Entry 7YTF (X-ray diffraction, 2.65 A resolution); this record covers chain A.

[Chain A]
Name: Ketosteroid isomerase-related protein
Source organism: Nostoc flagelliforme CCNUN1
UniProtKB: A0A2K8SVQ4 (A0A2K8SVQ4_9NOSO); residues 1-316 here = UniProt positions 1-316
Sequence (325 residues; numbered 1 to 325; the number before each row is that of its first residue):
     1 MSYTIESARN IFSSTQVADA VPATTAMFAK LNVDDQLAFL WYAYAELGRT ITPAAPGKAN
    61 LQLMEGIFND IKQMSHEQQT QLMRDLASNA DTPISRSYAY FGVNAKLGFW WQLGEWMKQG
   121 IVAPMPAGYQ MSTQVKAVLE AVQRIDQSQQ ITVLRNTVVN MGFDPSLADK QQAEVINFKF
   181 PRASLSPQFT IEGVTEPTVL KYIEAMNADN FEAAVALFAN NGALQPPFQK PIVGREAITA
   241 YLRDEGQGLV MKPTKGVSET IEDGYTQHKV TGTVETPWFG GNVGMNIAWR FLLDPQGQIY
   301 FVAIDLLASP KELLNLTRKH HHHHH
Disordered / not traced: 1-2, 167-172, 318-325
Sequence notes: expression tag (317-325)
Small-molecule neighbours: beta,beta-carotene-4,4'-dione (45D): Leu40, Trp41, Tyr44, Pro53, Leu107, Trp110, Trp111, Gly114, Met117, Met125, Ile151, Thr152, Leu154, Arg155, Val158, Tyr202, Met206, Leu224, Pro226, Pro227, Tyr241, Leu242, Glu245, Gly246, Leu249, Met251, Val274, Thr276, Trp278, Phe279, Met285, Ile287, Trp289, Ile304

[In short]
Ligands of chain A: beta,beta-carotene-4,4'-dione.
Chain A is Ketosteroid isomerase-related protein (Nostoc flagelliforme CCNUN1); the structure, Structure of
OCPx2 from Nostoc flagelliforme CCNUN1, was determined by X-ray diffraction together with 7YTH from the same
study.
